Entry 3KU2 (X-ray diffraction, 2.30 A resolution); this record covers chain A.

[Chain A]
Protein: Calmodulin-domain protein kinase 1
From: Toxoplasma gondii
UniProt: Q9BJF5 (Q9BJF5_TOXGO); residue numbers follow UniProt; this construct covers 1-507
Chain sequence (507 residues; numbered 1 to 507; the number before each row is that of its first residue):
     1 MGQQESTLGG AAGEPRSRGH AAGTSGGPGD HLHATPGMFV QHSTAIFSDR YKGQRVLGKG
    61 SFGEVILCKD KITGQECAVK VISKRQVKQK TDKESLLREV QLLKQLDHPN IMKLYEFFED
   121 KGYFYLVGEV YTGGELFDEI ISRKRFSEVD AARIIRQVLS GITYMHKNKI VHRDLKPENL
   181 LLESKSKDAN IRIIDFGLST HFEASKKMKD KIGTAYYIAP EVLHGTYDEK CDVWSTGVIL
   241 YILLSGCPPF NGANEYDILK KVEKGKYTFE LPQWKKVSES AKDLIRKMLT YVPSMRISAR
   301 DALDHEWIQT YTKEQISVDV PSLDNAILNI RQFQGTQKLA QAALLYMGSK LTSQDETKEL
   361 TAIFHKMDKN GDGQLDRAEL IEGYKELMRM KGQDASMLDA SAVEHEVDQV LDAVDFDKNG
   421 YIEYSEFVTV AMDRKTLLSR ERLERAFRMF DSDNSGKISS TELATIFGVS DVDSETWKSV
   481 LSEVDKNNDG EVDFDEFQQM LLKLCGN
Not modelled in the structure: 1-43, 393-395, 416-419
Ligand contacts: AMP-PNP (ANP; phosphoaminophosphonic acid-adenylate ester): Leu57, Gly58, Lys59, Gly60, Ser61, Phe62, Gly63, Glu64, Val65, Ala78, Lys80, Met112, Glu129, Val130, Tyr131, Glu135, Glu178, Leu181, Ile194, Asp195, Leu198

[Overview]
Chain A binds AMP-PNP.
Chain A is Calmodulin-domain protein kinase 1 (Toxoplasma gondii); the structure, Crystal Structure of
inactivated form of CDPK1 from toxoplasma gondii, TGME49.101440, was determined by X-ray diffraction,
deposited together with 3IGO, 3HX4 and 3HZT.
